Entry 8ACG (X-ray diffraction, 2.84 A resolution); this record covers chain F.

Chain F:
Name: Keratinase KP1
Organism: Pseudomonas aeruginosa
UniProt: E3ULB5 (E3ULB5_PSEAI); residues 27-516 here correspond to UniProt positions 22-511 (UniProt number = residue number - 5)
Chain sequence (490 residues; each row starts with the number of its first residue):
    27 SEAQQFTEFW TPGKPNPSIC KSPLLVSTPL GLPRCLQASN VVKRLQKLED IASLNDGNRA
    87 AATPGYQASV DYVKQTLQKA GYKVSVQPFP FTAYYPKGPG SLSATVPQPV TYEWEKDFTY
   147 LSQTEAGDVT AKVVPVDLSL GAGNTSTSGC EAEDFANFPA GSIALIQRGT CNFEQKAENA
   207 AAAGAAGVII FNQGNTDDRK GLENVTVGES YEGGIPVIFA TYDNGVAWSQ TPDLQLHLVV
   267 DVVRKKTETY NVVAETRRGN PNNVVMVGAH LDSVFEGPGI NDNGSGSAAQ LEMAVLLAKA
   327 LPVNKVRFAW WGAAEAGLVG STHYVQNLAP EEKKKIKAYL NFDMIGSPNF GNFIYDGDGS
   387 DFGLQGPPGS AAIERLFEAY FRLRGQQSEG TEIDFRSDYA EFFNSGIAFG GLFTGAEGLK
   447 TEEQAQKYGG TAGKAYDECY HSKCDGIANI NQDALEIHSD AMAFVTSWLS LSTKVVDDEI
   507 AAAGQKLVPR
Not modelled in the structure: 27-45
Differences from the reference sequence: engineered mutation Ala340 (Glu335 in E3ULB5); conflict Leu513 (Ala508 in E3ULB5), Val514 (Gln509 in E3ULB5), Pro515 (Ser510 in E3ULB5)
Disulfide bonds: Cys176-Cys197, Cys465-Cys470
Bound ions: Mg2+: Asp163, Thr173, Glu177, Asp180; Zn2+ site 1: His296, Asp308, Asp369; Zn2+ site 2: Asp308, Glu341, His467; Zn2+ site 3: Asp382, Asp384, Ser386, Glu400
What the authors report for this chain:
  - mutagenesis - E340A: abolished catalytic activity
  - mutagenesis - R194A (100-fold): decreased binding to linear-ERWGHDFIK
  - mutagenesis - R194A: abolished binding to cyclic-ERWGHDFIK
  - mutagenesis - R194A: unchanged catalytic activity on Leu-pNA
  - mutagenesis - R194A: decreased catalytic activity on ERWGHDFIK
  - mutagenesis - R194A: decreased catalytic activity on KWLGYL

Overview:
Asp163, Thr173, Glu177 and Asp180 form the Mg2+ site. His296, Asp308 and Asp369 form the Zn2+ site 1. The
paper reports that E340A abolishes catalytic activity; R194A reduces binding to linear-ERWGHDFIK.
Chain F is Keratinase KP1 (Pseudomonas aeruginosa); the structure, Structure of Pseudomonas aeruginosa
aminopeptidase, PaAP_T E340A mutant, was determined by X-ray diffraction, deposited together with 8AC7, 8AC9,
8ACK and 8ACR.
